6W7Y - chains H and L; structure by X-ray diffraction, 3.30 A resolution.

== Chain H ==
Molecule: CR3022 Heavy chain
From: Homo sapiens
Sequence (224 residues; each row starts with the number of its first residue):
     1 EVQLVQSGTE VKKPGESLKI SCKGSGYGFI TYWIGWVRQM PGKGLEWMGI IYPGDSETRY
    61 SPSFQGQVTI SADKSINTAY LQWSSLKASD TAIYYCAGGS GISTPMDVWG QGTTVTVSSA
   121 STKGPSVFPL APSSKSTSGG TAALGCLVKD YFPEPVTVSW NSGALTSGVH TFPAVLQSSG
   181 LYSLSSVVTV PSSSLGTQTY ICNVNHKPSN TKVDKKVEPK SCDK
Not modelled in the structure: 133-138, 221-224
Disulfide bonds: C22-C96, C146-C202

== Chain L ==
Molecule: CR3022 Light chain
From: Homo sapiens
Sequence (220 residues; numbered 1 to 220; the number before each row is that of its first residue):
     1 DIVMTQSPDS LAVSLGERAT INCKSSQSVL YSSINKNYLA WYQQKPGQPP KLLIYWASTR
    61 ESGVPDRFSG SGSGTDFTLT ISSLQAEDVA VYYCQQYYST PYTFGQGTKV EIKRTVAAPS
   121 VFIFPPSDEQ LKSGTASVVC LLNNFYPREA KVQWKVDNAL QSGNSQESVT EQDSKDSTYS
   181 LSSTLTLSKA DYEKHKVYAC EVTHQGLSSP VTKSFNRGEC
Not modelled in the structure: 219-220
Disulfide bonds: C23-C94, C140-C200

== Chain H / chain L interface ==
Residue-residue contacts (64):
  V37(H) with F104(L), hydrophobic
  Q39(H) with Q44(L), hydrogen bond; Y93(L)
  G44(H) with Y93(L)
  L45(H) with Y93(L), hydrophobic; F104(L), hydrophobic
  W47(H) with P101(L), hydrophobic; Y102(L); F104(L)
  R59(H) with T100(L)
  Y60(H) with P101(L)
  P62(H) with D1(L)
  Y95(H) with Q44(L)
  I102(H) with Y102(L), hydrogen bond (backbone-side chain)
  S103(H) with Y38(L); Y97(L), hydrogen bond (side chain-backbone); Y98(L), hydrogen bond (side chain-backbone); Y102(L), hydrogen bond
  T104(H) with Y97(L)
  P105(H) with A40(L), hydrophobic; Y42(L); Y55(L), hydrophobic; Y97(L)
  M106(H) with Y42(L), hydrogen bond (backbone-side chain); Q95(L); F104(L), hydrophobic
  D107(H) with L52(L); E61(L)
  W109(H) with Y42(L); P50(L)
  G110(H) with P49(L)
  F128(H) with S127(L); E129(L); Q130(L)
  P129(H) with S127(L); E129(L)
  L130(H) with F124(L)
  A131(H) with F124(L)
  T141(H) with F122(L)
  A143(H) with F122(L), hydrophobic; F124(L)
  L147(H) with S137(L)
  K149(H) with S137(L); T184(L); T186(L), hydrogen bond
  H170(H) with N143(L), hydrogen bond; N144(L), hydrogen bond; S180(L), hydrogen bond
  F172(H) with L141(L), hydrophobic; S168(L); V169(L); T170(L); S180(L); L181(L); S182(L)
  P173(H) with S168(L), hydrogen bond (backbone-side chain); V169(L)
  V175(H) with Q166(L); E167(L); S168(L)
  S185(H) with S182(L)
  V187(H) with L141(L), hydrophobic
  T189(H) with N143(L)
  K215(H) with E129(L), salt bridge
Interface residues without a listed pair, chain H (38 interface residues in all): E46, Q111, P132, L144, Q177
Interface residues without a listed pair, chain L (40 interface residues in all): P125, S133, V139

== Summary ==
Chain H and chain L form an interface of 38 and 40 residues respectively; the contacts include 11 hydrogen
bonds and 1 salt bridge. Among the polar pairs are K215(H)-E129(L), Q39(H)-Q44(L) and I102(H)-Y102(L).
Chain H is CR3022 Heavy chain and chain L is CR3022 Light chain, both from Homo sapiens; the structure,
Crystal structure of SARS-CoV and SARS-CoV-2 reactive human antibody CR3022, was determined by X-ray
diffraction.
